5I8H - chains I and J of the 6 polymer chains in the assembly; structure by X-ray diffraction, 4.30 A resolution (low resolution: residue-level contacts below are approximate; hydrogen-bond / salt-bridge calls are withheld).

== Chain I ==
Molecule: PGT122 Fab heavy chain
Source organism: Homo sapiens
Notes: antibody fragment or engineered binder
Sequence (235 residues; each row starts with the number of its first residue; a row labelled like 82A-82C holds insertion residues (82A, then the next letters in order)):
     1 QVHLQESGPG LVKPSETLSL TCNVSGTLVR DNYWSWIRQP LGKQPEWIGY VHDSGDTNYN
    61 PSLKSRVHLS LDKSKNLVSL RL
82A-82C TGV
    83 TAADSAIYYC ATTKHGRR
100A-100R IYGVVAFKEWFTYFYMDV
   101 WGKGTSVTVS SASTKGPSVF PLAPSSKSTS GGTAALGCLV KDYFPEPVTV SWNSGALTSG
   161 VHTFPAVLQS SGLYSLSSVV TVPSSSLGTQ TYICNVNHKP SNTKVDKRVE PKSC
Unresolved in the structure: 127-130, 212-214
Cystine bridges: Cys22-Cys92, Cys138-Cys194
Covalently attached groups: N-acetylglucosamine (NAG) linked to Asn23; glycan linked to Arg99

== Chain J ==
Molecule: PGT122 Fab light chain
Source organism: Homo sapiens
Notes: antibody fragment or engineered binder
Sequence (210 residues; numbered 6 to 210 plus 6 insertion-coded residues; 1 number in that range is skipped by the numbering (no residue carries it; nothing is unmodelled there); the number before each row is that of its first residue; a row labelled like 67A-67C holds insertion residues (67A, then the next letters in order)):
     6 APTF
    11 VSVAPGQTAR ITCGEESLGS RSVIWYQQRP GQAPSLIIYN NNDRPSGIPD RFSGSPG
67A-67C STF
    68 GTTATLTITS VEAGDEADYY CHIWDSRR
95A-95C PTN
    96 WVFGEGTTLI VLSQPKAAPS VTLFPPSSEE LQANKATLVC LISDFYPGAV TVAWKADSSP
   156 VKAGVETTTP SKQSNNKYAA SSYLSLTPEQ WKSHKSYSCQ VTHEGSTVEK TVAPT
Cystine bridges: Cys23-Cys88, Cys135-Cys194

== Interface between chain I and chain J ==
Contacting residue pairs - 77 pairs, chain I then chain J:
  Gln39(I) - Gln38(J)
  Gln39(I) - Tyr87(J)
  Lys43(I) - Tyr87(J)
  Gln44(I) - Phe98(J)
  Gln44(I) - Gly99(J)
  Pro45(I) - Tyr87(J)
  Pro45(I) - Val97(J)
  Pro45(I) - Phe98(J)
  Glu46(I) - Trp96(J)
  Glu46(I) - Val97(J)
  Trp47(I) - His89(J)
  Trp47(I) - Trp91(J)
  Trp47(I) - Trp96(J)
  Gly49(I) - Trp96(J)
  Asn58(I) - Trp96(J)
  Tyr59(I) - Trp96(J)
  Asn60(I) - Trp96(J)
  Pro61(I) - Trp96(J)
  Tyr91(I) - Gln42(J)
  Tyr91(I) - Pro44(J)
  Phe100K(I) - Trp91(J)
  Thr100L(I) - Trp91(J)
  Tyr100M(I) - Ser32(J)
  Tyr100M(I) - Asn50(J)
  Tyr100M(I) - Trp91(J)
  Phe100N(I) - Ile34(J)
  Phe100N(I) - Trp91(J)
  Tyr100O(I) - Ile34(J)
  Tyr100O(I) - Tyr36(J)
  Tyr100O(I) - Leu46(J)
  Tyr100O(I) - Tyr49(J)
  Met100P(I) - Tyr36(J)
  Met100P(I) - Leu46(J)
  Trp101(I) - Pro44(J)
  Gly102(I) - Ala43(J)
  Phe120(I) - Ser122(J)
  Phe120(I) - Glu124(J)
  Phe120(I) - Glu125(J)
  Pro121(I) - Ser122(J)
  Pro121(I) - Glu124(J)
  Leu122(I) - Phe119(J)
  Leu122(I) - Val134(J)
  Ala123(I) - Phe119(J)
  Ala135(I) - Thr117(J)
  Ala135(I) - Phe119(J)
  Leu136(I) - Phe119(J)
  Leu139(I) - Val134(J)
  Leu139(I) - Tyr178(J)
  Lys141(I) - Thr132(J)
  Lys141(I) - Ser180(J)
  His162(I) - Lys172(J)
  Thr163(I) - Gln168(J)
  Phe164(I) - Leu136(J)
  Phe164(I) - Ile137(J)
  Phe164(I) - Ser138(J)
  Phe164(I) - Ala174(J)
  Phe164(I) - Ala175(J)
  Phe164(I) - Ser176(J)
  Pro165(I) - Thr163(J)
  Pro165(I) - Ser166(J)
  Pro165(I) - Ala174(J)
  Pro165(I) - Ser176(J)
  Ala166(I) - Thr163(J)
  Val167(I) - Glu161(J)
  Val167(I) - Thr163(J)
  Val167(I) - Tyr178(J)
  Leu168(I) - Glu161(J)
  Gln169(I) - Glu161(J)
  Ser170(I) - Glu161(J)
  Ser175(I) - Tyr178(J)
  Leu176(I) - Tyr178(J)
  Ser177(I) - Val134(J)
  Ser177(I) - Leu136(J)
  Ser177(I) - Tyr178(J)
  Val179(I) - Phe119(J)
  Val179(I) - Leu136(J)
  Lys207(I) - Glu124(J)
Also at the interface, not in a pair above, chain I (48 interface residues in all): Ile48, Tyr50, Tyr100B, Asp100Q, Pro124, Gly137
Also at the interface, not in a pair above, chain J (46 interface residues in all): Ser30, Ser93, Asn95C, Glu100, Pro120, Ala128, Ala131, Thr162, Thr164

== Summary ==
The interface between chain I and chain J involves 48 residues on one side and 46 on the other.
N-acetylglucosamine is covalently linked to Asn23(I). Compound MAN is covalently linked to Arg99(I).
Chain I is PGT122 Fab heavy chain and chain J is PGT122 Fab light chain, both from Homo sapiens; the
structure, Crystal Structure of HIV-1 BG505 SOSIP.664 Prefusion Env Trimer in Complex with V3 Loop-targeting
Antibody PGT122 ..., was determined by X-ray diffraction together with 5I8C and 5I8E from the same study.
